PDB entry 7QY2 | X-ray diffraction, 1.55 A resolution | chain A

[Chain A]
Protein: Furin
Organism: Homo sapiens
Notes: EC 3.4.21.75
UniProtKB: P09958 (FURIN_HUMAN); residues 108-574 here = UniProt positions 108-574
Chain sequence (480 residues; row label = number of the first residue in the row):
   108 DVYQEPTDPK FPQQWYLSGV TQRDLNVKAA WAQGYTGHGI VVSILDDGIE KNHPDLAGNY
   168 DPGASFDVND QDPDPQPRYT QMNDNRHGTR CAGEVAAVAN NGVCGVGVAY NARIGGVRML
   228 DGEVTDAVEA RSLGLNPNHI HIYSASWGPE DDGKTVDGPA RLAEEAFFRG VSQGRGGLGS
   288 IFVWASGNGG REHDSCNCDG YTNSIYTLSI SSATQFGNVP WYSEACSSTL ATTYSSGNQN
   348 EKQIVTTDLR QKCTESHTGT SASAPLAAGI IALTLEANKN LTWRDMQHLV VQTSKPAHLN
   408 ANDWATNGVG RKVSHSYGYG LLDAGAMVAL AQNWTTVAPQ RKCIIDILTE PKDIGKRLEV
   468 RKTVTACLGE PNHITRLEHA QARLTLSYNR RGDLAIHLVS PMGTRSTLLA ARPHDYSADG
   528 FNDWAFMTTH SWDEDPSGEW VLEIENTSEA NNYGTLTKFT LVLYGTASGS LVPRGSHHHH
Not modelled in the structure: 108-109, 581-587
Cystine bridges: C211-C360, C303-C333, C450-C474
Glycans and other covalent adducts: N-acetylglucosamine (NAG) linked to N387
Differences from the reference sequence: expression tag (575-587)
Metal / ion sites: Ca2+ site 1: D115, D162, V205, N208, V210, G212; Ca2+ site 2: D174, D179, D181; Ca2+ site 3: D258, D301, E331; Na+ site 1 near D258 (its only coordinating residue here); Na+ site 2: T309, S311, T314, S316; Na+ site 3 near T413 (its only coordinating residue here); Na+ site 4 near S544 (its only coordinating residue here)
Ligand contacts: I0Q ((2R)-4-[4-[5-[4-[[4-(acetamidomethyl)piperidin-1-ium-1-yl]methyl]-6-[3,5-bis(chloranyl)phenyl]pyridin-2-yl]oxypyrimidin-2-yl]piperazin-1-ium-1-yl]-2-methyl-butanoate): L152, D191, R193, H194, M226, L227, V231, T232, D233, E236, L240, A252, S253, W254, G255, P256, D264, G265, A267, W291, Y308
Curated features (UniProtKB/Swiss-Prot):
  - motif: R498 to D500 (Cell attachment site)
  - active site (Charge relay system): D153, H194, S368
  - binding site (Ca(2+)): D115, D162, D174, D179, D181, V205, N208, V210, G212, D258, D301, E331
  - binding site (substrate): D154, D191, N192, E236, S253 to D258, D264, A292 to N295, D306, Y308, S368
  - glycosylation (N-linked (GlcNAc...) asparagine): N387, N440, N553
  - natural variant: W547 (W547R: In cell line LoVo)
  - mutagenesis: D153 (D153N: Loss of catalytic activity and propeptide first cleavage. Abnormal accumulation in the early secretory pathway)
What the authors report for this chain:
  - conformationally variable residues (side-chain flip): W254
  - binding site for I0Q: D233, E236
  - catalytic residues: D153 (citing earlier work)

[Summary]
Bound to chain A: compound I0Q. N-acetylglucosamine is covalently linked to N387. D115, D162, V205, N208, V210
and G212 coordinate Ca2+ site 1. Curated annotation (UniProt) lists 3 active-site residues, 12 Ca2+-binding
residues, 18 substrate-binding residues and one mutagenesis site. The paper reports the catalytic residue
D153; a binding site for I0Q at D233 and E236.
Chain A is Furin (Homo sapiens); the structure, X-ray structure of furin in complex with the
dichlorophenylpyridine-based inhibitor 2, was determined by X-ray diffraction, deposited together with 7QXY,
7QY0, 7QY1 and 7QXZ.
